PDB entry 4BVS | X-ray diffraction, 2.60 A resolution | chains A and B

[Chain A (and B)]
Molecule: Cyanuric acid amidohydrolase
From: Pseudomonas SP. adp
Notes: EC 3.5.2.15; chain B of this document is another copy of the same molecule, construct and numbering; everything in this record applies to it too
Reference sequence: P58329 (ATZD_PSESD); numbering as in UniProt (aligned over 1-363)
Chain sequence (383 residues; row label = number of the first residue in the row; numbers below 1 keep their minus sign (Met-19 is residue -19)):
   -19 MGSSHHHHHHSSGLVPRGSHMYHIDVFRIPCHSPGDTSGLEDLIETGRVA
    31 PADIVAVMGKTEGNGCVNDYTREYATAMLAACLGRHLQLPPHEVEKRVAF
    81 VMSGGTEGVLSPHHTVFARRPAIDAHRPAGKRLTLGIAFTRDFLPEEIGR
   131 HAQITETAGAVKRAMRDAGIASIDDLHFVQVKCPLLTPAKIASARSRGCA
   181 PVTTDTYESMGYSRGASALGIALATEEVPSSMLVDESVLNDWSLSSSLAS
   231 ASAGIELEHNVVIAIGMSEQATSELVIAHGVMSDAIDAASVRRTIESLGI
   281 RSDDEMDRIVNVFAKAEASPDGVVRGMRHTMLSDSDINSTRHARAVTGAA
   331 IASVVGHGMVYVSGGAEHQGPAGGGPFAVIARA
Disordered / not traced: -19 to -1
Differences from the reference sequence: expression tag (-19 to 0)
Metal / ion sites: Mg2+: Glu297, Ala346, Gln349, Pro351, Gly354
Small-molecule neighbours: 1,3,5-triazine-2,4,6-triamine (AX2): Lys40, Gly45, Arg52, Met82, Ser83, Gly84, Lys162, Met190, Arg194, Ser232, Ala233, Arg324, Val342, Ser343, Gly344
Swiss-Prot annotation at these positions:
  - active site: Lys162, Ser232 (Nucleophile)
  - binding site (substrate): Arg52, Ser83, Gly84, Arg194, Ser232, Ala233, Arg324, Ser343, Gly344
  - binding site (Mg(2+)): Glu297, Ala346, Gln349, Gly350, Pro351, Gly354
  - site: Thr320 (Important for substrate specificity)

[How chain A and chain B interact]
Contacting residue pairs (54; chain A residue first):
  Cys11(A) - Arg308(B)  hydrogen bond (backbone-side chain)
  His12(A) - Arg308(B)  hydrogen bond (backbone-side chain)
  Ser13(A) - Arg308(B)
  Glu42(A) - Arg308(B)  salt bridge
  Glu42(A) - Thr310(B)
  Thr86(A) - Thr310(B)  hydrogen bond (backbone-side chain)
  Glu87(A) - His322(B)
  Gly88(A) - His309(B)
  Gly88(A) - Met311(B)
  Gly88(A) - His322(B)  hydrogen bond (backbone-side chain)
  Gly88(A) - Val326(B)
  Val89(A) - Ile266(B)  hydrophobic
  Val89(A) - Val326(B)
  Ser91(A) - Met307(B)
  Ser91(A) - Arg308(B)  hydrogen bond (side chain-backbone)
  Pro92(A) - Arg308(B)
  Pro92(A) - Thr310(B)
  Ile266(A) - Val89(B)  hydrophobic
  Ile266(A) - Ala332(B)  hydrophobic
  Ile266(A) - Ser333(B)
  Arg305(A) - Gly336(B)
  Met307(A) - Ser91(B)
  Met307(A) - His337(B)
  Met307(A) - Met339(B)  hydrophobic
  Arg308(A) - Cys11(B)  hydrogen bond (side chain-backbone)
  Arg308(A) - His12(B)  hydrogen bond (side chain-backbone)
  Arg308(A) - Ser13(B)
  Arg308(A) - Glu42(B)  salt bridge
  Arg308(A) - Ser91(B)  hydrogen bond (backbone-side chain)
  Arg308(A) - Pro92(B)
  His309(A) - Gly88(B)
  Thr310(A) - Glu42(B)
  Thr310(A) - Thr86(B)  hydrogen bond (side chain-backbone)
  Thr310(A) - Pro92(B)
  Met311(A) - Gly88(B)
  Asp314(A) - Arg321(B)  salt bridge
  Asp316(A) - Arg321(B)
  Ile317(A) - Ile317(B)  hydrophobic
  Ile317(A) - Arg321(B)
  Arg321(A) - Asp314(B)  salt bridge
  Arg321(A) - Ile317(B)
  His322(A) - Glu87(B)
  His322(A) - Gly88(B)  hydrogen bond (side chain-backbone)
  Ala325(A) - Ala325(B)  hydrophobic
  Val326(A) - Gly88(B)
  Val326(A) - Val89(B)  hydrophobic
  Val326(A) - Ala329(B)
  Ala329(A) - Val326(B)
  Ala329(A) - Ala329(B)  hydrophobic
  Ala332(A) - Ile266(B)
  Ser333(A) - Ile266(B)
  Gly336(A) - Arg305(B)
  His337(A) - Met307(B)
  Met339(A) - Met307(B)  hydrophobic
Other interface residues (no listed pair), chain A (32 interface residues in all): Leu90, Val304
Other interface residues (no listed pair), chain B (33 interface residues in all): Arg8, Leu90, Val304, Asp316

[Overview]
32 residues of chain A and 33 residues of chain B are in contact; the contacts include 10 hydrogen bonds and 4
salt bridges. Among the polar pairs are Glu42(A)-Arg308(B), Asp314(A)-Arg321(B) and Cys11(A)-Arg308(B).
Ligands of chain A: 1,3,5-triazine-2,4,6-triamine.
Both chains are Cyanuric acid amidohydrolase (Pseudomonas SP. adp). Entry 4BVS (Cyanuric acid hydrolase:
evolutionary innovation by structural concatenation) was determined by X-ray diffraction together with 4BVQ,
4BVR and 4BVT from the same study.
